PDB entry 9IOA | electron microscopy, 2.59 A resolution | chains A and C of the 8 polymer chains in the assembly

== Chain A (and C) ==
Protein: RNA-dependent DNA polymerase
Organism: Escherichia coli
Notes: chain C of this document is another copy of the same molecule, construct and numbering; everything in this record applies to it too
UniProt: A0A6D0I497 (A0A6D0I497_ECOLX); residues 1-499 here = UniProt positions 1-499
Sequence (499 residues; numbered 1 to 499; the number before each row is that of its first residue):
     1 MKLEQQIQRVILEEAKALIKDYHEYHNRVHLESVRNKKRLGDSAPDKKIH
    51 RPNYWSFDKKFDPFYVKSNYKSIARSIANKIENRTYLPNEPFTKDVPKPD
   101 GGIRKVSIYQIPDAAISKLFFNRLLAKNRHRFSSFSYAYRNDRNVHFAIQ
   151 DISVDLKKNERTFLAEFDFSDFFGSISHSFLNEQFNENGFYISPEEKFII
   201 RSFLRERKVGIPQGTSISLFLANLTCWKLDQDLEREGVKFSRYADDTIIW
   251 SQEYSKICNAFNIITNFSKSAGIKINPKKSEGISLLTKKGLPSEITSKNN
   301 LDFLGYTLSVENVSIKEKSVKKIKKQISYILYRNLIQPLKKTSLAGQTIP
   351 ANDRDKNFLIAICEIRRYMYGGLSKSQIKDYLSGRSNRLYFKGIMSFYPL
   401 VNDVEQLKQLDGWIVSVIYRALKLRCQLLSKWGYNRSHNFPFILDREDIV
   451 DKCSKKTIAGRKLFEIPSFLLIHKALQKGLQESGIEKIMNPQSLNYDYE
Not modelled in the structure: 279-281, 492-499

== Interface between chain A and chain C ==
Residue-residue contacts (49):
  M1(A) - N387(C)  hydrogen bond (backbone-side chain)
  K127(A) - Q481(C)  hydrogen bond (side chain-backbone)
  K127(A) - E482(C)
  K127(A) - S483(C)
  K127(A) - G484(C)
  H130(A) - F147(C)
  R131(A) - Q150(C)
  R131(A) - D151(C)  salt bridge
  F147(A) - H130(C)
  Q150(A) - G189(C)  hydrogen bond (side chain-backbone)
  Q150(A) - Y191(C)
  D151(A) - R131(C)  salt bridge
  K158(A) - Q231(C)
  G189(A) - Q150(C)  hydrogen bond (backbone-side chain)
  Y191(A) - Q150(C)  hydrogen bond
  Y191(A) - L400(C)
  Y191(A) - L480(C)
  Y191(A) - Q481(C)
  Y191(A) - G484(C)
  Y191(A) - I485(C)
  I192(A) - Q481(C)
  S193(A) - Q481(C)  hydrogen bond (backbone-backbone)
  S193(A) - E482(C)
  Q231(A) - K158(C)
  E234(A) - G237(C)
  R235(A) - E236(C)
  R235(A) - G237(C)
  R235(A) - Q252(C)  hydrogen bond
  R235(A) - K256(C)
  E236(A) - R235(C)
  G237(A) - E234(C)
  G237(A) - R235(C)
  Q252(A) - R235(C)
  E253(A) - R235(C)  salt bridge
  K256(A) - R235(C)
  N387(A) - M1(C)  hydrogen bond (side chain-backbone)
  L400(A) - Y191(C)
  L480(A) - Y191(C)
  Q481(A) - K127(C)  hydrogen bond (backbone-side chain)
  Q481(A) - F190(C)
  Q481(A) - Y191(C)
  Q481(A) - I192(C)
  Q481(A) - S193(C)  hydrogen bond (backbone-backbone)
  E482(A) - K127(C)
  E482(A) - S193(C)
  S483(A) - K127(C)
  G484(A) - K127(C)
  G484(A) - Y191(C)
  I485(A) - Y191(C)  hydrophobic
Interface residues without a listed pair, chain A (35 interface residues in all): K2, R129, V154, D155, N188, F190, E196
Interface residues without a listed pair, chain C (36 interface residues in all): V154, D155, N188, E196, W227, E253, R388, E486

== In short ==
35 residues of chain A face 36 of chain C across their interface, with 10 hydrogen bonds and 3 salt bridges.
Polar pairs include R131(A)-D151(C), E253(A)-R235(C) and M1(A)-N387(C).
Both chains are RNA-dependent DNA polymerase (Escherichia coli). Entry 9IOA (Cryo-EM structure of the
tetrameric DRT9-ncRNA complex) was determined by electron microscopy.
